Entry 4Y8T (X-ray diffraction, 2.70 A resolution); this record covers chains C and D of the 30 polymer chains in the assembly.

Chain C:
Name: Proteasome subunit alpha type-4
From: Saccharomyces cerevisiae S288c
Notes: EC 3.4.25.1
UniProt: P40303 (PSA4_YEAST); residues -1 to 252 here correspond to UniProt positions 1-254 (UniProt number = residue number + 2)
Amino-acid sequence (254 residues; row label = number of the first residue in the row; numbers below 1 keep their minus sign (Met-1 is residue -1)):
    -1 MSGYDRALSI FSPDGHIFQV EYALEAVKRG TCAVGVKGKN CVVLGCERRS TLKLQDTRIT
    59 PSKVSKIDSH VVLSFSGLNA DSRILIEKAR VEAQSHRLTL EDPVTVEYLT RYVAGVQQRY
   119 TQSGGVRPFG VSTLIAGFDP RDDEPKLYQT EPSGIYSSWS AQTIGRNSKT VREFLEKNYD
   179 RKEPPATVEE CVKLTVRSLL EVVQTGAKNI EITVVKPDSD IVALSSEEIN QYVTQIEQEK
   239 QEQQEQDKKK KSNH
Unresolved in the structure: -1 to 0, 241-252
UniProt features mapped onto this chain:
  - modified residue: Thr58 (Phosphothreonine)

Chain D:
Name: Proteasome subunit alpha type-5
From: Saccharomyces cerevisiae S288c
Notes: EC 3.4.25.1
UniProt: P32379 (PSA5_YEAST); residues -7 to 252 here correspond to UniProt positions 1-260 (UniProt number = residue number + 8)
Amino-acid sequence (260 residues; each row starts with the number of its first residue; numbers below 1 keep their minus sign (Met-7 is residue -7)):
    -7 MFLTRSEYDR GVSTFSPEGR LFQVEYSLEA IKLGSTAIGI ATKEGVVLGV EKRATSPLLE
    53 SDSIEKIVEI DRHIGCAMSG LTADARSMIE HARTAAVTHN LYYDEDINVE SLTQSVCDLA
   113 LRFGEGASGE ERLMSRPFGV ALLIAGHDAD DGYQLFHAEP SGTFYRYNAK AIGSGSEGAQ
   173 AELLNEWHSS LTLKEAELLV LKILKQVMEE KLDENNAQLS CITKQDGFKI YDNEKTAELI
   233 KELKEKEAAE SPEEADVEMS
Unresolved in the structure: -7 to 0, 118-124, 243-252

Interface between chain C and chain D:
Pairs across the interface (61):
  Asp3(C) - Glu117(D)
  Arg4(C) - Asp1(D)
  Arg4(C) - Glu117(D)
  Ala5(C) - Val4(D)  hydrophobic
  Ala5(C) - Glu117(D)
  Ala5(C) - Ser127(D)
  Ser7(C) - Ser127(D)
  Ser7(C) - Arg128(D)
  Ile8(C) - Asp1(D)
  Ile8(C) - Gln15(D)
  Phe9(C) - Gln15(D)
  Phe9(C) - Tyr18(D)  hydrophobic
  Phe9(C) - Ser19(D)
  Phe9(C) - Leu73(D)  hydrophobic
  Phe9(C) - Arg128(D)
  Phe9(C) - Pro129(D)
  Phe9(C) - Gly131(D)
  Ser10(C) - Tyr18(D)
  Pro11(C) - Tyr18(D)  hydrophobic
  Pro11(C) - Glu21(D)
  Asp12(C) - Glu21(D)
  Gly13(C) - Tyr18(D)
  Gly13(C) - Glu21(D)
  Gly13(C) - Ala22(D)
  His14(C) - Leu25(D)
  Ile15(C) - Leu73(D)  hydrophobic
  Ile15(C) - Arg128(D)
  Lys35(C) - Glu52(D)  salt bridge
  Gln116(C) - Ala75(D)
  Gln116(C) - Asp76(D)
  Thr119(C) - Arg128(D)  hydrogen bond (backbone-side chain)
  Gln120(C) - Met126(D)
  Gln120(C) - Ser127(D)  hydrogen bond (backbone-backbone)
  Gln120(C) - Arg128(D)
  Gln120(C) - Phe130(D)
  Ser121(C) - Ser127(D)
  Gly122(C) - Ser127(D)
  Ser151(C) - Ala75(D)
  Gly152(C) - Ala75(D)
  Ile153(C) - Thr74(D)
  Ile153(C) - Ala75(D)
  Ser155(C) - Leu51(D)
  Ser155(C) - Ser55(D)
  Ser156(C) - Leu51(D)
  Ser156(C) - Glu52(D)  hydrogen bond (backbone-backbone)
  Ser156(C) - Ser55(D)  hydrogen bond (backbone-side chain)
  Trp157(C) - Ser48(D)
  Trp157(C) - Leu50(D)
  Trp157(C) - Leu51(D)
  Trp157(C) - Glu52(D)
  Ser158(C) - Leu50(D)  hydrogen bond (backbone-backbone)
  Ser158(C) - Glu52(D)
  Ala159(C) - Leu50(D)
  Leu173(C) - Leu50(D)  hydrophobic
  Glu174(C) - Ser48(D)  hydrogen bond
  Glu174(C) - Pro49(D)
  Glu174(C) - Leu50(D)
  Arg179(C) - Pro49(D)  hydrogen bond (side chain-backbone)
  Arg179(C) - Leu50(D)  hydrogen bond (side chain-backbone)
  Arg179(C) - Leu51(D)  hydrogen bond (side chain-backbone)
  Arg179(C) - Glu52(D)
Also at the interface, not in a pair above, chain C (31 interface residues in all): Arg170, Tyr177
Also at the interface, not in a pair above, chain D (26 interface residues in all): Thr47

Overview:
Chain C and chain D form an interface of 31 and 26 residues respectively; the contacts include 9 hydrogen
bonds and 1 salt bridge. Among the polar pairs are Lys35(C)-Glu52(D), Thr119(C)-Arg128(D) and
Ser156(C)-Ser55(D).
Here chain C is Proteasome subunit alpha type-4 and chain D is Proteasome subunit alpha type-5, both from
Saccharomyces cerevisiae S288c. Entry 4Y8T (Yeast 20S proteasome beta2-H116D mutant in complex with Ac-PAE-ep)
was determined by X-ray diffraction (same publication as 4Y69, 4Y6A, 4Y6V, 4Y6Z, 4Y70, 4Y74 and 34 further
entries).
